5UAQ - chains B and D of the 6 polymer chains in the assembly; structure by X-ray diffraction, 3.60 A resolution.

[Chain B]
Name: DNA-directed RNA polymerase subunit alpha
From: Escherichia coli (strain K12)
Notes: EC 2.7.7.6
UniProt: P0A7Z4 (RPOA_ECOLI); numbering as in UniProt (aligned over 1-329)
Amino-acid sequence (329 residues; numbered 1 to 329; the number before each row is that of its first residue):
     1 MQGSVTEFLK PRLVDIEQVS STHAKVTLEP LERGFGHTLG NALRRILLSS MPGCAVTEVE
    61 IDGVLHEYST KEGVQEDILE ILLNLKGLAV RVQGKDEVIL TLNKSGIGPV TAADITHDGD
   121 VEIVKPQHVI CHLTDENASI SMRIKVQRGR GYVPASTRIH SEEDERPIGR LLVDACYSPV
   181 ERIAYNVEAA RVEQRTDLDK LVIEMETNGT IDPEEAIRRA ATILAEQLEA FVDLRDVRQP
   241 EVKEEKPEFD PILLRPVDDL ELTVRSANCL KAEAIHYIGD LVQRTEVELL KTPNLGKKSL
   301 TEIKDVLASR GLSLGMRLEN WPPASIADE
Disordered / not traced: 1-5, 161-171, 234-329
UniProt features mapped onto this chain:
  - region: Glu-162 to Glu-165 (Required for interaction with Crp at class II promoters)
  - modified residue: Arg-265 (ADP-ribosylarginine), Lys-297 (N6-acetyllysine), Lys-298 (N6-acetyllysine)
  - mutagenesis: Arg-45 (R45C: In rpoA112; temperature-sensitive, blocks RNA polymerase assembly), Glu-162 to Glu-165 (5-fold decrease in CRP-class II promoter-dependent transcription), Glu-165 (E165K: 5-fold decrease in CRP-class II promoter-dependent transcription), Arg-191 (R191C: In rpoA101; temperature-sensitive)

[Chain D]
Name: DNA-directed RNA polymerase subunit beta'
From: Escherichia coli (strain K12)
Notes: EC 2.7.7.6
UniProt: P0A8T7 (RPOC_ECOLI); residue numbers follow UniProt; this construct covers 1-1407
Amino-acid sequence (1407 residues; each row starts with the number of its first residue):
     1 MKDLLKFLKA QTKTEEFDAI KIALASPDMI RSWSFGEVKK PETINYRTFK PERDGLFCAR
    61 IFGPVKDYEC LCGKYKRLKH RGVICEKCGV EVTQTKVRRE RMGHIELASP TAHIWFLKSL
   121 PSRIGLLLDM PLRDIERVLY FESYVVIEGG MTNLERQQIL TEEQYLDALE EFGDEFDAKM
   181 GAEAIQALLK SMDLEQECEQ LREELNETNS ETKRKKLTKR IKLLEAFVQS GNKPEWMILT
   241 VLPVLPPDLR PLVPLDGGRF ATSDLNDLYR RVINRNNRLK RLLDLAAPDI IVRNEKRMLQ
   301 EAVDALLDNG RRGRAITGSN KRPLKSLADM IKGKQGRFRQ NLLGKRVDYS GRSVITVGPY
   361 LRLHQCGLPK KMALELFKPF IYGKLELRGL ATTIKAAKKM VEREEAVVWD ILDEVIREHP
   421 VLLNRAPTLH RLGIQAFEPV LIEGKAIQLH PLVCAAYNAD FDGDQMAVHV PLTLEAQLEA
   481 RALMMSTNNI LSPANGEPII VPSQDVVLGL YYMTRDCVNA KGEGMVLTGP KEAERLYRSG
   541 LASLHARVKV RITEYEKDAN GELVAKTSLK DTTVGRAILW MIVPKGLPYS IVNQALGKKA
   601 ISKMLNTCYR ILGLKPTVIF ADQIMYTGFA YAARSGASVG IDDMVIPEKK HEIISEAEAE
   661 VAEIQEQFQS GLVTAGERYN KVIDIWAAAN DRVSKAMMDN LQTETVINRD GQEEKQVSFN
   721 SIYMMADSGA RGSAAQIRQL AGMRGLMAKP DGSIIETPIT ANFREGLNVL QYFISTHGAR
   781 KGLADTALKT ANSGYLTRRL VDVAQDLVVT EDDCGTHEGI MMTPVIEGGD VKEPLRDRVL
   841 GRVTAEDVLK PGTADILVPR NTLLHEQWCD LLEENSVDAV KVRSVVSCDT DFGVCAHCYG
   901 RDLARGHIIN KGEAIGVIAA QSIGEPGTQL TMRTFHIGGA ASRAAAESSI QVKNKGSIKL
   961 SNVKSVVNSS GKLVITSRNT ELKLIDEFGR TKESYKVPYG AVLAKGDGEQ VAGGETVANW
  1021 DPHTMPVITE VSGFVRFTDM IDGQTITRQT DELTGLSSLV VLDSAERTAG GKDLRPALKI
  1081 VDAQGNDVLI PGTDMPAQYF LPGKAIVQLE DGVQISSGDT LARIPQESGG TKDITGGLPR
  1141 VADLFEARRP KEPAILAEIS GIVSFGKETK GKRRLVITPV DGSDPYEEMI PKWRQLNVFE
  1201 GERVERGDVI SDGPEAPHDI LRLRGVHAVT RYIVNEVQDV YRLQGVKIND KHIEVIVRQM
  1261 LRKATIVNAG SSDFLEGEQV EYSRVKIANR ELEANGKVGA TYSRDLLGIT KASLATESFI
  1321 SAASFQETTR VLTEAAVAGK RDELRGLKEN VIVGRLIPAG TGYAYHQDRM RRRAAGEAPA
  1381 APQVTAEDAS ASLAELLNAG LGGSDNE
Disordered / not traced: 1-7, 932-1134, 1377-1407
Ion coordination: Zn2+ site 1: Cys-70, Cys-72, Cys-85, Cys-88; Mg2+ near Asp-462 (its only coordinating residue here); Zn2+ site 2: Cys-814, Cys-888, Cys-895, Cys-898
UniProt features mapped onto this chain:
  - binding site (Zn(2+)): Cys-70, Cys-72, Cys-85, Cys-88, Cys-814, Cys-888, Cys-895, Cys-898
  - binding site (Mg(2+)): Asp-460, Asp-462, Asp-464
  - modified residue: Lys-983 (N6-acetyllysine)
  - mutagenesis: Gln-504 (Q504P: Resistant to antibiotics salinamide A and B), Asn-690 (N690D: Resistant to antibiotics salinamide A and B), Met-697 (M697V: Resistant to antibiotics salinamide A and B), Ala-735 (A735T: Resistant to antibiotics salinamide A and B), Arg-738 (R738C/H/P/S: Resistant to antibiotics salinamide A and B), Ala-748 (A748E: Resistant to antibiotics salinamide A and B), Pro-758 (P758S/T: Resistant to antibiotics salinamide A and B), Phe-763 (F763C: Resistant to antibiotics salinamide A and B), Ser-775 (S775A: Resistant to antibiotics salinamide A and B), Ala-779 (A779T/V: Resistant to antibiotics salinamide A and B), Arg-780 (R780C: Resistant to antibiotics salinamide A and B), Gly-782 (G782A/C: Resistant to antibiotics salinamide A and B), 1 further mutagenesis entry in UniProt

[How chain B and chain D interact]
Residue-residue contacts - 21 pairs, chain B then chain D:
  Arg-44(B) / Arg-538(D)
  Leu-48(B) / Arg-535(D)
  Leu-48(B) / Arg-538(D)
  Ser-49(B) / Ser-539(D)
  Glu-80(B) / Arg-551(D)
  Leu-83(B) / Val-526(D)  hydrophobic
  Asn-84(B) / Arg-551(D)  hydrogen bond
  Lys-86(B) / Val-526(D)  hydrogen bond (side chain-backbone)
  Lys-86(B) / Glu-532(D)  salt bridge
  Tyr-152(B) / Leu-536(D)
  Pro-154(B) / Leu-541(D)  hydrophobic
  Asp-174(B) / Met-525(D)
  Val-180(B) / Arg-535(D)  hydrogen bond (backbone-side chain)
  Glu-181(B) / Lys-531(D)  salt bridge
  Glu-181(B) / Arg-535(D)  hydrogen bond (backbone-side chain)
  Arg-182(B) / Glu-534(D)  salt bridge
  Arg-182(B) / Met-581(D)  hydrogen bond
  Arg-191(B) / Lys-370(D)
  Arg-191(B) / Trp-409(D)
  Thr-196(B) / Glu-443(D)
  Glu-206(B) / Lys-531(D)  salt bridge
Also at the interface, not in a pair above, chain B (20 interface residues in all): Leu-79, Cys-176, Ser-178, Glu-193
Also at the interface, not in a pair above, chain D (21 interface residues in all): Ala-406, Asp-410, Asp-413, Leu-527, Thr-528, Leu-569

[Summary]
Chain B and chain D form an interface of 20 and 21 residues respectively, with 5 hydrogen bonds and 4 salt
bridges. Polar pairs include Lys-86(B)/Glu-532(D), Glu-181(B)/Lys-531(D) and Arg-182(B)/Glu-534(D).
Here chain B is DNA-directed RNA polymerase subunit alpha and chain D is DNA-directed RNA polymerase subunit
beta', both from Escherichia coli (strain K12). Entry 5UAQ (Escherichia coli RNA polymerase RpoB H526Y mutant)
was determined by X-ray diffraction together with 5UAG, 5UAC, 5UAH, 5UAJ and 5UAL from the same study.
